PDB entry 3IRH | X-ray diffraction, 2.40 A resolution | chains C and D of the 4 polymer chains in the assembly

[Chain C (and D)]
Protein: HD domain protein
Organism: Enterococcus faecalis
Notes: chain D of this document is another copy of the same molecule, construct and numbering; everything in this record applies to it too
UniProt: Q836G9 (Q836G9_ENTFA); residues 1-456 here = UniProt positions 1-456
Chain sequence (480 residues; row label = number of the first residue in the row; numbers below 1 keep their minus sign (Met-23 is residue -23)):
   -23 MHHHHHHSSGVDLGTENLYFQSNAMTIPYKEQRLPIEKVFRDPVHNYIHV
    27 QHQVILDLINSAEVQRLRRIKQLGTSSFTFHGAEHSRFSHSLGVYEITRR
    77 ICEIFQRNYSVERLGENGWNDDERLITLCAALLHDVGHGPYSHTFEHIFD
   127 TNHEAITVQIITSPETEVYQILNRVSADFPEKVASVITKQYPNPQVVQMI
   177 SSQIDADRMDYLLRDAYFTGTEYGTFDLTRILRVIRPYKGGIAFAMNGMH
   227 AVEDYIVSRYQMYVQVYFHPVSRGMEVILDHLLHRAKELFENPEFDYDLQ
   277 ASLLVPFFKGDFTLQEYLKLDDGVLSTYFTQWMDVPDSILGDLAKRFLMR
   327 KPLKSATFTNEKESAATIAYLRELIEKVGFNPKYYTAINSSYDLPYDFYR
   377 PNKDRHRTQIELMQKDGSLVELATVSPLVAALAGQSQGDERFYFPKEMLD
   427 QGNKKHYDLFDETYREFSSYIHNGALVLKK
Not modelled in the structure: -23 to 0, 427-428 (chain D: -23 to 1, 370-383, 427-433)
Differences from the reference sequence: expression tag (-23 to 0)
Ion coordination: Ca2+: His66, His110, Asp111, Asp183
Residues lining bound ligands:
  - 2'-deoxyguanosine-5'-triphosphate (DGT), molecule 1: Lys14, Val15, Phe16, Leu32, Ile35, Asn36, Gln41, Arg44, Phe64
  - 2'-deoxyguanosine-5'-triphosphate (DGT), molecule 2: Phe54, Thr55, His57, Val247, Arg326, Pro328, Lys330, Lys422
What the authors report for this chain:
  - binding site for 2'-deoxyguanosine-5'-triphosphate: Lys14, Asn36, Gln41, Arg44, Phe64, Arg326, Lys330, Lys422
  - binding site for 2'-deoxyadenosine 5'-triphosphate: Gln48, Leu49, Arg63, His119, Tyr187, Asp191, Tyr239, Tyr243, Tyr368
  - catalytic residues: His114, Glu122, His129 (proposed by the authors, not directly observed)

[How chain C and chain D interact]
Contacting residue pairs (58; chain C residue first):
  Arg17(C) with His57(D); Thr195(D); Gly196(D), hydrogen bond (side chain-backbone); Thr197(D); Tyr199(D)
  Asp18(C) with His57(D)
  Pro19(C) with Tyr193(D); Phe194(D); Gly196(D)
  Ala38(C) with Met325(D), hydrophobic
  Gln41(C) with Met325(D); Arg326(D)
  Arg44(C) with Ser53(D), hydrogen bond (side chain-backbone); Phe54(D); Arg326(D)
  Arg45(C) with Leu324(D), hydrogen bond (side chain-backbone)
  Ser53(C) with Arg44(D), hydrogen bond (backbone-side chain)
  Phe54(C) with Arg44(D)
  His57(C) with Arg17(D); Asp18(D), salt bridge; Phe64(D); Ser65(D); Leu68(D)
  Gly58(C) with Phe194(D)
  Glu60(C) with Arg44(D); Glu60(D)
  His61(C) with Glu60(D)
  Ser62(C) with Glu60(D), hydrogen bond (backbone-side chain)
  Phe64(C) with His57(D)
  Ser65(C) with His57(D); Glu60(D), hydrogen bond
  Leu68(C) with His57(D)
  Tyr193(C) with Pro19(D); Tyr193(D), hydrogen bond (side chain-backbone)
  Phe194(C) with Pro19(D); Gly58(D); Phe194(D), hydrophobic
  Thr195(C) with Arg17(D); Pro19(D)
  Gly196(C) with Arg17(D), hydrogen bond (backbone-side chain); Pro19(D)
  Ser278(C) with Gln307(D), hydrogen bond
  Leu279(C) with Gln307(D)
  Lys295(C) with Asp310(D), salt bridge
  Asp297(C) with Ser302(D)
  Gly299(C) with Gly299(D); Thr303(D), hydrogen bond (backbone-side chain)
  Val300(C) with Thr303(D), hydrogen bond (backbone-side chain)
  Ser302(C) with Arg45(D)
  Thr303(C) with Gly299(D), hydrogen bond (side chain-backbone); Val300(D); Thr303(D), hydrogen bond
  Gln307(C) with Leu279(D)
  Leu324(C) with Arg45(D), hydrogen bond (backbone-side chain)
  Met325(C) with Ala38(D), hydrophobic; Gln41(D)
  Arg326(C) with Gln41(D); Arg44(D)
Interface residues without a listed pair, chain C (43 interface residues in all): Phe16, Ile24, Asn36, Phe56, Arg190, Thr197, Glu198, Tyr199, Thr306, Lys327
Interface residues without a listed pair, chain D (41 interface residues in all): Phe16, Ile24, Asn36, Phe56, Ser62, Gln276, Ser278, Lys295, Asp297, Thr306

[Summary]
Chain C and chain D form an interface of 43 and 41 residues respectively, with 14 hydrogen bonds and 2 salt
bridges. Among the polar pairs are His57(C)-Asp18(D), Lys295(C)-Asp310(D) and Arg17(C)-Gly196(D). From the
paper: catalytic residues His114(C), Glu122(C) and His129(C); a binding site for 2'-deoxyadenosine
5'-triphosphate at Gln48(C), Leu49(C) and Arg63(C) among others.
Both chains are HD domain protein (Enterococcus faecalis). Entry 3IRH (Structure of an Enterococcus Faecalis
HD-domain protein complexed with dGTP and dATP) was determined by X-ray diffraction together with 2O6I from
the same study.
